Entry 3SR2 (X-ray diffraction, 3.97 A resolution); this record covers chains B and H of the 8 polymer chains in the assembly.

== Chain B ==
Protein: DNA repair protein XRCC4
Source organism: Homo sapiens
UniProt: Q13426 (XRCC4_HUMAN); numbering as in UniProt (aligned over 1-140)
Chain sequence (145 residues; row label = number of the first residue in the row; numbers below 1 keep their minus sign (Gly-4 is residue -4)):
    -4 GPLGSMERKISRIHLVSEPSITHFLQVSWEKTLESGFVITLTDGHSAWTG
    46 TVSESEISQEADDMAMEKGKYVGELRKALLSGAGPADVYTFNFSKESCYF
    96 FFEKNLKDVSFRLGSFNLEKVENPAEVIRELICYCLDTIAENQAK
Unresolved in the structure: -4 to 0
Construct notes: expression tag (-4 to 0)
UniProt features mapped onto this chain:
  - modified residue: Ser53 (Phosphoserine)
  - natural variant: Trp43 (W43R: In SSMED), Asp82 (D82E: In SSMED)
  - mutagenesis: Lys4 (K4E: Abolished interaction with NHEJ1/XLF; when associated with E-99), Lys26 (K26E: Abolished interaction with NHEJ1/XLF; when associated with E-99), Glu55 (E55R: Abolished interaction with NHEJ1/XLF), Asp58 (D58R: Abolished interaction with NHEJ1/XLF), Met61 (M61R: Abolished interaction with NHEJ1/XLF), Glu62 (E62R: Does not affect interaction with NHEJ1/XLF), Lys65 (K65E: Strongly decreased interaction with NHEJ1/XLF. Abolished interaction with NHEJ1/XLF; when associated with E-99. Abolished ability to bridge DNA; when associated with E-99 ...), Glu69 (E69R: Does not affect interaction with NHEJ1/XLF), Arg71 (R71E: Abolished interaction with NHEJ1/XLF; when associated with E-99), Lys72 (K72E: Abolished interaction with NHEJ1/XLF; when associated with E-99. Abolished ability to bridge DNA; when associated with E-90 and E-99), Lys90 (K90E: Abolished ability to bridge DNA; when associated with E-72 and E-99), Lys99 (K99E: Abolished interaction with NHEJ1/XLF; when associated with E-4 or E-26 or E-65 or E-71 or E-72. Abolished ability to bridge DNA; when associated with E-65. Abolished ability to bridge DNA ...), 3 further mutagenesis entries in UniProt

== Chain H ==
Protein: Non-homologous end-joining factor 1
Source organism: Homo sapiens
UniProt: Q9H9Q4 (NHEJ1_HUMAN); residues 1-224 here = UniProt positions 1-224
Chain sequence (229 residues; row label = number of the first residue in the row; numbers below 1 keep their minus sign (Gly-4 is residue -4)):
    -4 GPLGSMEELEQGLLMQPWAWLQLAENSLLAKVFITKQGYALLVSDLQQVW
    46 HEQVDTSVVSQRAKELNKRLTAPPAAFLCHLDNLLRPLLKDAAHPSEATF
    96 SCDCVADALILRVRSELSGLPFYWNFHCMLASPSLVSQHLIRPLMGMSLA
   146 LQCQVRELATLLHMKDLEIQDYQESGATLIRDRLKTEPFEENSFLEQFMI
   196 EKLPEACSIGDGKPFVMNLQDLYMAVTTQ
Unresolved in the structure: -4 to -2, 84-89
Construct notes: expression tag (-4 to 0)
UniProt features mapped onto this chain:
  - site: Leu115 (Leu-lock)
  - modified residue (Phosphoserine): Ser132, Ser203
  - natural variant: Arg57 (R57G: In IMD124), Leu79 (L79P: In IMD124; uncertain significance), Cys123 (C123R: In IMD124)
  - mutagenesis: Gln11 (Q11A: Does not affect ability to participate in V(D)J recombination), Trp13 (W13A: Does not affect ability to participate in V(D)J recombination), Trp15 (W15A: Does not affect ability to participate in V(D)J recombination), Leu24 (L24A: Does not affect ability to participate in V(D)J recombination), Lys26 (K26A: Abolished ability to participate in V(D)J recombination), Leu37 (L37A: Does not affect ability to participate in V(D)J recombination), Asp40 (D40A/P: Does not affect ability to participate in V(D)J recombination), Leu41 (L41A: Does not affect ability to participate in V(D)J recombination), Gln43 (Q43A: Does not affect ability to participate in V(D)J recombination), Leu61 (L61E: Does not affect ability to participate in V(D)J recombination), Arg64 to Leu65 (Abolished interaction with XRCC4), Arg64 (R64E: Abolished ability to repair double-strand breaks (DSBs). Abolished interaction with XRCC4. Abolished ability to participate in V(D)J recombination ...), 22 further mutagenesis entries in UniProt
What the authors report for this chain:
  - disease-associated variants - R57G: abolished binding to XRCC4 (citing earlier work)
  - disease-associated variants - C123R: decreased stability (proposed by the authors, not directly observed)

== Chain B / chain H interface ==
Pairs across the interface (6; chain B residue first):
  Tyr94(B) - Glu3(H)
  Phe96(B) - Gly-1(H)
  Phe96(B) - Ser0(H)
  Phe96(B) - Glu3(H)
  Glu98(B) - Ser0(H)
  Arg107(B) - Ser0(H)  hydrogen bond
Other interface residues (no listed pair), chain B (6 interface residues in all): Ser89, Ser92
Other interface residues (no listed pair), chain H (5 interface residues in all): Gln6, Thr30
From the paper, about this interface:
  - hot spots on chain H (mutagenesis) - R64E/L65D, L115D: abolished binding to DNA repair protein XRCC4 (chain B)

== Summary ==
The interface between chain B and chain H involves 6 residues on one side and 5 on the other; the contacts
include 1 hydrogen bond. The hydrogen-bonded pair is Arg107(B)-Ser0(H). The paper reports that R64E/L65D and
L115D of chain H abolish binding to DNA repair protein XRCC4 (chain B); R57G of chain H abolishes binding to
XRCC4.
Chain B is DNA repair protein XRCC4 and chain H is Non-homologous end-joining factor 1, both from Homo
sapiens; the structure, Crystal Structure of Human XLF-XRCC4 Complex, was determined by X-ray diffraction.
